PDB entry 7VBH | electron microscopy, 3.00 A resolution | chains A and B of the 6 polymer chains in the assembly

[Chain A]
Molecule: Guanine nucleotide-binding protein G(s) subunit alpha isoforms short
Organism: Homo sapiens
Reference sequence: P63092 (GNAS2_HUMAN); residues 1-394 here = UniProt positions 1-394
Sequence (394 residues; row label = number of the first residue in the row):
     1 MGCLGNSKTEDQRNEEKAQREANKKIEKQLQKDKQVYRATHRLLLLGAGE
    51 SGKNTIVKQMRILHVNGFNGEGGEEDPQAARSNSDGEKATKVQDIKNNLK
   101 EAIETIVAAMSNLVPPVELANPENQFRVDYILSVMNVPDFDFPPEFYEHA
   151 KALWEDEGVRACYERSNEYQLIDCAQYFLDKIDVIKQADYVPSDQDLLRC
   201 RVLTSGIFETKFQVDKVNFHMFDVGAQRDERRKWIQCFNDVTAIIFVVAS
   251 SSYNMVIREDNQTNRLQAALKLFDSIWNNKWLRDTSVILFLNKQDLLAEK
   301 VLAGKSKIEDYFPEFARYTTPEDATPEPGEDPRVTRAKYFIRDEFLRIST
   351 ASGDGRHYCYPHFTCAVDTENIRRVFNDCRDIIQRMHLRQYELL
Unresolved in the structure: 1-11, 48-204, 252-262, 365-369
Construct notes: engineered mutation Asn54 (Ser in P63092), Ala226 (Gly in P63092), Ala268 (Glu in P63092), Lys271 (Asn in P63092), Asp274 (Lys in P63092), Lys280 (Arg in P63092), Asp284 (Thr in P63092), Thr285 (Ile in P63092)

[Chain B]
Molecule: Guanine nucleotide-binding protein G(I)/G(S)/G(T) subunit beta-1
Organism: Rattus norvegicus
Reference sequence: P54311 (GBB1_RAT); numbering as in UniProt (aligned over 2-340)
Sequence (345 residues; numbered -4 to 340; the number before each row is that of its first residue; numbers below 1 keep their minus sign (Met-4 is residue -4)):
    -4 MGSLLQSELDQLRQEAEQLKNQIRDARKACADATLSQITNNIDPVGRIQM
    46 RTRRTLRGHLAKIYAMHWGTDSRLLVSASQDGKLIIWDSYTTNKVHAIPL
    96 RSSWVMTCAYAPSGNYVACGGLDNICSIYNLKTREGNVRVSRELAGHTGY
   146 LSCCRFLDDNQIVTSSGDTTCALWDIETGQQTTTFTGHTGDVMSLSLAPD
   196 TRLFVSGACDASAKLWDVREGMCRQTFTGHESDINAICFFPNGNAFATGS
   246 DDATCRLFDLRADQELMTYSHDNIICGITSVSFSKSGRLLLAGYDDFNCN
   296 VWDALKADRAGVLAGHDNRVSCLGVTDDGMAVATGSWDSFLKIWN
Unresolved in the structure: -4 to 3
Construct notes: initiating methionine (-4); expression tag (-3 to 1)
UniProt features mapped onto this chain:
  - modified residue: Ser2 (N-acetylserine), His266 (Phosphohistidine)

[Chain A / chain B interface]
Pairs across the interface - 70 pairs, chain A then chain B:
  Glu16(A) - Thr86(B)
  Glu16(A) - Asn88(B)
  Gln19(A) - Asp83(B)
  Gln19(A) - Thr86(B)  hydrogen bond
  Gln19(A) - Asn88(B)  hydrogen bond
  Arg20(A) - Asn88(B)
  Asn23(A) - Asn88(B)  hydrogen bond
  Asn23(A) - Lys89(B)  hydrogen bond (side chain-backbone)
  Ile26(A) - Lys89(B)
  Ile26(A) - Val90(B)
  Ile26(A) - His91(B)
  Ile26(A) - Ala92(B)  hydrophobic
  Glu27(A) - Lys89(B)  salt bridge
  Leu30(A) - Gly53(B)
  Leu30(A) - Lys78(B)
  Leu30(A) - Ile80(B)  hydrophobic
  Leu30(A) - Lys89(B)
  Asp33(A) - Leu55(B)
  Asp33(A) - Lys78(B)  salt bridge
  Lys34(A) - Leu55(B)
  Tyr37(A) - Leu55(B)  hydrophobic
  Tyr37(A) - Ala56(B)
  Tyr37(A) - Asp76(B)
  Arg38(A) - Leu55(B)  hydrogen bond (side chain-backbone)
  Ser205(A) - Asp118(B)  hydrogen bond (backbone-backbone)
  Gly206(A) - Leu117(B)
  Gly206(A) - Asp118(B)
  Gly206(A) - Asn119(B)
  Ile207(A) - Ser97(B)
  Ile207(A) - Trp99(B)
  Ile207(A) - Leu117(B)
  Phe222(A) - Trp99(B)
  Ala226(A) - Asn119(B)  hydrogen bond (backbone-side chain)
  Ala226(A) - Thr143(B)
  Gln227(A) - Leu117(B)  hydrogen bond (side chain-backbone)
  Gln227(A) - Asn119(B)  hydrogen bond
  Gln227(A) - Tyr145(B)  hydrogen bond (side chain-backbone)
  Arg228(A) - Gly162(B)  hydrogen bond (side chain-backbone)
  Arg228(A) - Thr164(B)
  Arg228(A) - Asp186(B)  salt bridge
  Glu230(A) - Asp186(B)
  Arg232(A) - Cys204(B)  hydrogen bond (side chain-backbone)
  Arg232(A) - Asp228(B)  salt bridge
  Lys233(A) - Tyr145(B)
  Lys233(A) - Met188(B)
  Lys233(A) - Cys204(B)
  Lys233(A) - Asp228(B)  salt bridge
  Lys233(A) - Asn230(B)  hydrogen bond
  Lys233(A) - Asp246(B)  salt bridge
  Trp234(A) - Leu117(B)  hydrophobic
  Trp234(A) - Tyr145(B)
  Gln236(A) - Lys57(B)
  Gln236(A) - Arg314(B)  hydrogen bond
  Gln236(A) - Trp332(B)
  Cys237(A) - Lys57(B)  hydrogen bond (backbone-side chain)
  Cys237(A) - Gln75(B)
  Cys237(A) - Trp99(B)
  Cys237(A) - Met101(B)  hydrophobic
  Cys237(A) - Leu117(B)  hydrophobic
  Phe238(A) - Trp99(B)  hydrophobic
  Phe238(A) - Leu117(B)  hydrophobic
  Asn239(A) - Lys57(B)  hydrogen bond
  Asn239(A) - Trp332(B)
  Asp240(A) - Lys57(B)  salt bridge
  Val241(A) - Trp99(B)  hydrophobic
  Lys280(A) - Cys271(B)
  Lys280(A) - Asp290(B)  salt bridge
  Trp281(A) - Asp290(B)
  Trp281(A) - Arg314(B)
  Trp281(A) - Trp332(B)  hydrophobic
Also at the interface, not in a pair above, chain A (32 interface residues in all): Ala22, Arg42
Also at the interface, not in a pair above, chain B (42 interface residues in all): Tyr59, Thr87, Ser98, Gly144, Asp163, Thr184, Gly185

[Summary]
Chain A and chain B form an interface of 32 and 42 residues respectively; the contacts include 16 hydrogen
bonds and 8 salt bridges. Among the polar pairs are Glu27(A)-Lys89(B), Asp33(A)-Lys78(B) and
Arg228(A)-Asp186(B).
Here chain A is Guanine nucleotide-binding protein G(s) subunit alpha isoforms short (Homo sapiens) and chain
B is Guanine nucleotide-binding protein G(I)/G(S)/G(T) subunit beta-1 (Rattus norvegicus). Entry 7VBH (Cryo-EM
structure of the GIPR/GLP-1R/GCGR triagonist peptide 20-bound human GLP-1R-Gs complex) was determined by
electron microscopy together with 7FIM, 7FIN, 7FIY, 7V35, 7VAB and 7VBI from the same study.
